6Q4P - chains A and D of the 5 polymer chains in the assembly; structure by X-ray diffraction, 2.80 A resolution.

== Chain A ==
Protein: Multidrug efflux pump subunit AcrB
Organism: Escherichia coli K-12
UniProtKB: P31224 (ACRB_ECOLI); residue numbers follow UniProt; this construct covers 1-1049
Chain sequence (1057 residues; row label = number of the first residue in the row):
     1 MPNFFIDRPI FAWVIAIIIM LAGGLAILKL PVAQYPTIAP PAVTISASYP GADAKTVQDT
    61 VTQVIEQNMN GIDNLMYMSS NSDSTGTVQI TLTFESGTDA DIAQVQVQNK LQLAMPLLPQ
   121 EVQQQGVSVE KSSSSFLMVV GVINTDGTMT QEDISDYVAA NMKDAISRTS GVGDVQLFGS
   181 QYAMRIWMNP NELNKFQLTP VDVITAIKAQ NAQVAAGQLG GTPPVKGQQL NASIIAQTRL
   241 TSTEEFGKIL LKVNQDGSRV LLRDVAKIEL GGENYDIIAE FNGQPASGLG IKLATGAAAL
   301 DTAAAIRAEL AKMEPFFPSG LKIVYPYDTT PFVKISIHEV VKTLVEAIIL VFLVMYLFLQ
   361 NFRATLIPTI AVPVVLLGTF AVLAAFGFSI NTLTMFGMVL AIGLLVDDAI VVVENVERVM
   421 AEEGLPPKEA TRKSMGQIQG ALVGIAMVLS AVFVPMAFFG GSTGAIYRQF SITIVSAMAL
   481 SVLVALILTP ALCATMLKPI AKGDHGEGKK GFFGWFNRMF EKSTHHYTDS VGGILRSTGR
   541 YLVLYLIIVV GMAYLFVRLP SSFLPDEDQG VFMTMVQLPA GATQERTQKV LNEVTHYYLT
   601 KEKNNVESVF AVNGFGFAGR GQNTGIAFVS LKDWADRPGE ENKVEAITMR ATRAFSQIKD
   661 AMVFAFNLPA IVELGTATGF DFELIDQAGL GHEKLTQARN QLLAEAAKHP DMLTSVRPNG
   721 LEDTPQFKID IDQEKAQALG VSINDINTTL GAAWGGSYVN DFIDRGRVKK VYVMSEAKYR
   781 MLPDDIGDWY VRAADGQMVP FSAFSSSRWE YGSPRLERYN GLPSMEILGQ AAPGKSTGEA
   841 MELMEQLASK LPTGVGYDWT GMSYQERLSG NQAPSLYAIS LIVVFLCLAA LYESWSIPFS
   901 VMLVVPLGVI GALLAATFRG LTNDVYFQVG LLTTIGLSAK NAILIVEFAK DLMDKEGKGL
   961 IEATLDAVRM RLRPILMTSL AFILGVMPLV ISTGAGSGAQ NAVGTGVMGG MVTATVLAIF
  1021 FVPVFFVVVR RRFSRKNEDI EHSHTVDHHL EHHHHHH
Unresolved in the structure: 1043-1057
Construct notes: engineered mutation Ala298 (Asn in P31224); expression tag (1050-1057)
UniProt features mapped onto this chain:
  - mutagenesis: His526 (H526Y: Partially restores chloramphenicol resistance to an AcrZ G30R mutant)
Reported in the primary citation:
  - binding site for fusidic acid: Ile337, His338, Val341
  - mutagenesis - L300A, F332A, V340A, F380A, Q1000A: decreased growth in response to DCX
  - mutagenesis - L300A, P326A, F332A, V340A, F380A, Q1000A: decreased growth in response to OXA
  - mutagenesis - L300A, F332A, Q1000A: unchanged growth in response to PIP
  - mutagenesis - L300A: unchanged growth in response to erythromycin
  - mutagenesis - L300A: unchanged growth in response to TPP+
  - mutagenesis - D301A, K334A: unchanged growth in response to all drugs tested
  - mutagenesis - V340A, F380A: decreased growth in response to PIP
  - mutagenesis - M398A: increased growth in response to all substrates tested
  - mutagenesis - I27A: increased growth in response to DCX
  - mutagenesis - I27A: increased growth in response to OXA
  - mutagenesis - I27A: increased growth in response to PIP
  - mutagenesis - I27A: unchanged expression
  - mutagenesis - Y327A, S630A: decreased growth in response to carboxylated beta-lactams
  - mutagenesis - W634A: abolished expression
  - mutagenesis - V340A, F380A: unchanged growth in response to ERY
  - mutagenesis - M398A: decreased growth

== Chain D ==
Protein: DARPin
Organism: synthetic construct
Notes: antibody fragment or engineered binder
Chain sequence (169 residues; each row starts with the number of its first residue):
     1 MRGSHHHHHH GSDLGKKLLE AARAGRDDEV RILMANGADV NAADVVGWTP LHLAAYWGHL
    61 EIVEVLLKNG ADVNAYDTLG STPLHLAAHF GHLEIVEVLL KNGADVNAKD DNGITPLHLA
   121 ANRGHLEIVE VLLKYGADVN AQDKFGKTAF DISINNGNED LAEILQKLN
Unresolved in the structure: 1-10, 167-169

== How chain A and chain D interact ==
Contacting residue pairs (10):
  Gln229(A) - Val45(D)
  Leu230(A) - Val45(D)  hydrophobic
  Lys248(A) - Asn155(D)
  Lys248(A) - Asn156(D)
  Arg259(A) - Lys147(D)
  Arg259(A) - Asn155(D)
  Leu261(A) - Asn155(D)
  Arg263(A) - Ile154(D)  hydrogen bond (side chain-backbone)
  Arg263(A) - Asn155(D)  hydrogen bond (side chain-backbone)
  Arg263(A) - Gly157(D)
Other interface residues (no listed pair), chain D (7 interface residues in all): Val46

== Summary ==
The interface between chain A and chain D involves 6 residues on one side and 7 on the other; the contacts
include 2 hydrogen bonds. Polar pairs include Arg263(A)-Ile154(D) and Arg263(A)-Asn155(D). From the paper: a
binding site for fusidic acid at Ile337(A), His338(A) and Val341(A); L300A, P326A and F332A of chain A, among
others, reduce growth in response to OXA; 13 substitutions were tested in all.
Here chain A is Multidrug efflux pump subunit AcrB (Escherichia coli K-12) and chain D is DARPin (synthetic
construct). Entry 6Q4P (Fusidic acid bound AcrB_N298A) was determined by X-ray diffraction, deposited together
with 6Q4N and 6Q4O.
